Entry 8VEJ (X-ray diffraction, 3.59 A resolution); this record covers chain A.

[Chain A]
Protein: CHD_buttress
Source organism: synthetic construct
Chain sequence (253 residues; row label = number of the first residue in the row):
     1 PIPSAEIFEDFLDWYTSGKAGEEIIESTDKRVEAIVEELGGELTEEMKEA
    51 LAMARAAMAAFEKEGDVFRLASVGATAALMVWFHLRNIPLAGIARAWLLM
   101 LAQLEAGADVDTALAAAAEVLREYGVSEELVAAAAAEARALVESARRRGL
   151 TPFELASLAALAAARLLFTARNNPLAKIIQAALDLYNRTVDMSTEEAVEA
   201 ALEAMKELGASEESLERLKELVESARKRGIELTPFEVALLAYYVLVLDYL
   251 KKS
Unresolved in the structure: 1-2, 16-21, 145-149
Residues lining bound ligands: cholic acid (CHD): Ser4, Phe8, Ser72, Thr76, Leu79, Phe83, Ile93, Trp97, Ser157, Ala160, Leu161, Ala164, Phe168, Leu175, Leu239, Tyr242, Tyr243, Leu250

[In short]
Chain A binds cholic acid.
Chain A is CHD_buttress (synthetic construct); the structure, De novo designed cholic acid binder:
CHD_buttress, was determined by X-ray diffraction (same publication as 8VEI).
